Entry 5ZYV (X-ray diffraction, 2.72 A resolution); this record covers chains A and E.

== Chain A ==
Molecule: Mitochondrial genome maintenance exonuclease 1
Source organism: Homo sapiens
Notes: EC 3.1.-.-
UniProtKB: Q9BQP7 (MGME1_HUMAN); numbering as in UniProt (aligned over 91-344)
Sequence (254 residues; numbered 91 to 344; the number before each row is that of its first residue):
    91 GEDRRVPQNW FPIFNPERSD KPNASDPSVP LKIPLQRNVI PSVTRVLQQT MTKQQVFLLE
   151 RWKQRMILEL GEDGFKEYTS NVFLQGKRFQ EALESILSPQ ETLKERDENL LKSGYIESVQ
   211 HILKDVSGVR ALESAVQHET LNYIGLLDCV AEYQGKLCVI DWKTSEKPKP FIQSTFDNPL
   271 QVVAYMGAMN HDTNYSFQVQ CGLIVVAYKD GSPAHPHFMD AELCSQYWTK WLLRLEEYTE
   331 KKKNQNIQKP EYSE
Disordered / not traced: 91-128, 189-196, 334-344
Differences from the reference sequence: engineered mutation Gln180 (His in Q9BQP7)
Ion coordination: Ca2+ site 1: Asp238, Asp251, Trp252 (together with acetate ion); Ca2+ site 2: Asp282, Tyr285
Curated features (UniProtKB/Swiss-Prot):
  - active site: Asp238, Asp251, Lys253
  - modified residue: Ser343 (Phosphoserine)
  - natural variant: Tyr233 (Y233C: In MTDPS11)
  - mutagenesis: Asp251 (D251A: Abolishes catalytic activity), Lys253 (K253A: Abolishes catalytic activity; K253A: Abolishes exonuclease activity)
Reported in the primary citation:
  - Ca2+ coordination: Asp238, Asp251, Trp252
  - Ca2+ coordination through a water molecule: Lys253
  - conformationally variable residues (side-chain flip): Gln180
  - binding site for the 15-nt DNA strand (chain E): Gln271
  - catalytic residues: Lys253 (proposed by the authors, not directly observed)
  - catalytic residues: Asp238, Asp251
  - mutagenesis - T134A, F266A: unchanged catalytic activity on ssDNA2
  - mutagenesis - Q145A, E184A, T254A: decreased catalytic activity on ssDNA2
  - mutagenesis - W152A, F173A: decreased catalytic activity on duplex-containing DNAs
  - mutagenesis - W152A, F173A: unchanged catalytic activity on ssDNA1
  - mutagenesis - Q145A, E184A, E223Q, D238N, D251N, T254A, Q271A, Y275A: decreased catalytic activity with the 15-nt DNA strand (chain E)
  - mutagenesis - T134A, F266A: unchanged catalytic activity with the 15-nt DNA strand (chain E)

== Chain E ==
Molecule: 15-nt DNA strand
Sequence (15 nucleotides; each row starts with the number of its first residue):
     1 AACAACAACA ACAAC
Disordered / not traced: 1-2, 10-15

== Interface between chain A and chain E ==
Pairs across the interface (36; chain A residue first):
  Ser132(A) with DC3(E), sugar contact; DA4(E), hydrogen bond to the phosphate
  Val133(A) with DA4(E), phosphate contact
  Thr134(A) with DA4(E), hydrogen bond to the phosphate; DA5(E), phosphate contact
  Gln138(A) with DC6(E), hydrogen bond to the base; DA7(E), base contact
  Met141(A) with DA8(E), base contact
  Gln145(A) with DA8(E), base contact
  Leu148(A) with DA8(E), sugar contact; DC9(E), phosphate contact
  Leu149(A) with DA7(E), base contact; DA8(E), sugar contact
  Arg151(A) with DC9(E), salt bridge to the phosphate
  Trp152(A) with DA7(E), sugar contact; DA8(E), sugar contact
  Val172(A) with DC6(E), sugar contact
  Phe173(A) with DA5(E), stacking on the base; DC6(E), base contact
  Gly176(A) with DA5(E), phosphate contact; DC6(E), phosphate contact
  Lys177(A) with DA4(E), hydrogen bond to the base; DA5(E), base contact
  Ile234(A) with DC3(E), sugar contact
  Gly235(A) with DA4(E), phosphate contact
  Leu236(A) with DA4(E), hydrogen bond to the phosphate
  Lys253(A) with DA5(E), salt bridge to the phosphate; DC6(E), salt bridge to the phosphate
  Thr254(A) with DC6(E), hydrogen bond to the phosphate; DA7(E), phosphate contact
  Ser255(A) with DA7(E), hydrogen bond to the phosphate
  Glu256(A) with DA7(E), hydrogen bond to the phosphate
  Lys257(A) with DA8(E), salt bridge to the phosphate
  Phe266(A) with DA8(E), stacking on the base
  Gln271(A) with DA5(E), hydrogen bond to the phosphate
  Tyr275(A) with DA4(E), hydrogen bond to the phosphate
Also at the interface, not in a pair above, chain A (29 interface residues in all): Arg135, Tyr168, Trp252, Lys259

== Summary ==
The interface between chain A and chain E involves 29 residues on one side and 7 on the other; the contacts
include 10 hydrogen bonds, 4 salt bridges and 2 aromatic stacking contacts. Among the polar pairs are
Gln138(A)-DC6(E), Lys177(A)-DA4(E) and Ser132(A)-DA4(E). The paper reports catalytic residues Lys253(A),
Asp238(A) and Asp251(A); Q145A, E184A and E223Q of chain A, among others, reduce catalytic activity with the
15-nt DNA strand (chain E); 12 substitutions were tested in all.
Chain A is Mitochondrial genome maintenance exonuclease 1 (Homo sapiens) and chain E is a 15-nt DNA strand;
the structure, Crystal structure of human MGME1 with single strand DNA2 and Ca2+, was determined by X-ray
diffraction (same publication as 5ZYT, 5ZYU and 5ZYW).
